8QPA - chains D and z of the 17 polymer chains in the assembly; structure by electron microscopy, 3.70 A resolution.

== Chain D ==
Molecule: Thioredoxin-like protein 4A
Source organism: Homo sapiens
UniProtKB: P83876 (TXN4A_HUMAN); residues 1-142 here = UniProt positions 1-142
Sequence (142 residues; each row starts with the number of its first residue):
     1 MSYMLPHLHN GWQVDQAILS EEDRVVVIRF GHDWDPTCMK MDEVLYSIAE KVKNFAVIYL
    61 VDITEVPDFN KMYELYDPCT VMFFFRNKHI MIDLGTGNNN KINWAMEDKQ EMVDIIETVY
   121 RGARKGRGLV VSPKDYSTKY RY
Unresolved in the structure: 1
UniProt features mapped onto this chain:
  - modified residue: Ser132 (Phosphoserine)

== Chain z ==
Molecule: 5'ss oligo
Source organism: Homo sapiens
Sequence (18 nucleotides; numbered -3 to 15; 1 number in that range is skipped by the numbering (no residue carries it; nothing is unmodelled there); the number before each row is that of its first residue; numbers below 1 keep their minus sign (A-3 is residue -3)):
    -3 AAG
     1 GUAAGUAUCG UUCCA

== Chain D / chain z interface ==
Residue-residue contacts - 14 pairs, chain D then chain z:
  Leu94(D) with G1(z), phosphate contact
  Gly95(D) with G-1(z), hydrogen bond to the sugar; G1(z), phosphate contact
  Thr96(D) with G-1(z), sugar contact; G1(z), phosphate contact
  Gly97(D) with G-1(z), sugar contact; U2(z), base contact
  Asn98(D) with U2(z), base contact
  Asn99(D) with U2(z), hydrogen bond to the base
  Asn100(D) with U2(z), base contact
  Gly128(D) with A4(z), hydrogen bond to the sugar
  Leu129(D) with A3(z), sugar contact; A4(z), sugar contact
  Ser137(D) with G-1(z), hydrogen bond to the base
Other interface residues (no listed pair), chain D (12 interface residues in all): Met91, Arg127
Other interface residues (no listed pair), chain z (6 interface residues in all): G5

== Overview ==
The interface between chain D and chain z involves 12 residues on one side and 6 on the other, with 4 hydrogen
bonds. Polar pairs include Asn99(D)-U2(z), Ser137(D)-G-1(z) and Gly95(D)-G-1(z).
Here chain D is Thioredoxin-like protein 4A and chain z is 5'ss oligo, both from Homo sapiens. Entry 8QPA
(Cryo-EM Structure of Pre-B+5'ssLNG Complex (core part)) was determined by electron microscopy, deposited
together with 8QOZ, 8QP8, 8QP9, 8QPB, 8QPE and 8QPK.
